PDB entry 4G4S | X-ray diffraction, 2.49 A resolution | chains I and J of the 16 polymer chains in the assembly

# Chain I
Name: Proteasome component PUP1
Organism: Saccharomyces cerevisiae
Notes: EC 3.4.25.1
UniProt: P25043 (PSB7_YEAST); residues 1-232 here correspond to UniProt positions 30-261 (UniProt number = residue number + 29)
Sequence (232 residues; row label = number of the first residue in the row):
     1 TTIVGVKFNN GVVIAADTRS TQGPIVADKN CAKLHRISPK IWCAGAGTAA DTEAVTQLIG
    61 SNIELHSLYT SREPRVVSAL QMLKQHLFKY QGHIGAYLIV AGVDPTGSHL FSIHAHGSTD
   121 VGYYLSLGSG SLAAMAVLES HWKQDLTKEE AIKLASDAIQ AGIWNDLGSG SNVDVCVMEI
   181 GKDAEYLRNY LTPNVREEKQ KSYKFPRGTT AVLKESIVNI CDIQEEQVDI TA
Unresolved in the structure: 221-232
Curated features (UniProtKB/Swiss-Prot):
  - active site: T1 (Nucleophile)
Ion coordination: Mg2+: I163, D166, S169

# Chain J
Name: Proteasome component PUP3
Organism: Saccharomyces cerevisiae
Notes: EC 3.4.25.1
UniProt: P25451 (PSB3_YEAST); residue numbers follow UniProt; this construct covers 1-205
Sequence (205 residues; row label = number of the first residue in the row):
     1 MSDPSSINGG IVVAMTGKDC VAIACDLRLG SQSLGVSNKF EKIFHYGHVF LGITGLATDV
    61 TTLNEMFRYK TNLYKLKEER AIEPETFTQL VSSSLYERRF GPYFVGPVVA GINSKSGKPF
   121 IAGFDLIGCI DEAKDFIVSG TASDQLFGMC ESLYEPNLEP EDLFETISQA LLNAADRDAL
   181 SGWGAVVYII KKDEVVKRYL KMRQD
Unresolved in the structure: 1-2
Curated features (UniProtKB/Swiss-Prot):
  - modified residue: S31 (Phosphoserine)
  - cross-link: K70 (Glycyl lysine isopeptide (Lys-Gly) (interchain with G-Cter in ubiquitin))
Ion coordination: Mg2+ site 1: G140, S143; Mg2+ site 2: A175, D178, S181

# How chain I and chain J interact
Contacting residue pairs - 62 pairs, chain I then chain J:
  I25(I) - D144(J)
  I25(I) - F147(J)  hydrophobic
  V26(I) - F147(J)
  A27(I) - D131(J)
  A27(I) - F147(J)  hydrophobic
  D28(I) - D131(J)
  D28(I) - E132(J)
  D28(I) - A133(J)
  K29(I) - E151(J)  salt bridge
  A49(I) - C129(J)  hydrophobic
  A50(I) - Y96(J)
  A50(I) - I127(J)  hydrophobic
  A50(I) - C129(J)
  D51(I) - Y96(J)  hydrogen bond
  D51(I) - R99(J)  salt bridge
  A54(I) - Y96(J)
  H93(I) - R99(J)
  H93(I) - F100(J)
  R196(I) - E151(J)  salt bridge
  K199(I) - E151(J)  hydrogen bond (side chain-backbone)
  K199(I) - S152(J)  hydrogen bond (side chain-backbone)
  K199(I) - Y154(J)  hydrogen bond (side chain-backbone)
  S202(I) - E155(J)  hydrogen bond
  Y203(I) - S152(J)
  Y203(I) - L153(J)  hydrophobic
  K204(I) - E155(J)
  K204(I) - L158(J)
  K204(I) - D162(J)  salt bridge
  F205(I) - L153(J)  hydrophobic
  F205(I) - E165(J)
  F205(I) - Q169(J)
  R207(I) - E161(J)  salt bridge
  R207(I) - D162(J)  salt bridge
  R207(I) - E165(J)
  G208(I) - E165(J)  hydrogen bond (backbone-side chain)
  T209(I) - E165(J)
  T210(I) - E165(J)  hydrogen bond
  T210(I) - S168(J)
  T210(I) - Q169(J)  hydrogen bond
  T210(I) - L200(J)
  A211(I) - L200(J)
  A211(I) - K201(J)  hydrogen bond (backbone-backbone)
  V212(I) - F164(J)  hydrophobic
  V212(I) - Y199(J)
  L213(I) - Y199(J)  hydrogen bond (backbone-backbone)
  L213(I) - L200(J)
  L213(I) - K201(J)
  K214(I) - R198(J)
  K214(I) - Y199(J)  hydrogen bond (backbone-backbone)
  E215(I) - V196(J)
  E215(I) - K197(J)
  E215(I) - R198(J)  salt bridge
  S216(I) - V196(J)
  S216(I) - K197(J)  hydrogen bond (backbone-backbone)
  I217(I) - E194(J)
  I217(I) - V195(J)
  I217(I) - V196(J)  hydrophobic
  V218(I) - V195(J)  hydrogen bond (backbone-backbone)
  V218(I) - K197(J)
  I220(I) - G47(J)
  I220(I) - H48(J)
  I220(I) - V195(J)  hydrophobic
Interface residues without a listed pair, chain I (35 interface residues in all): Q22, A32, T48, Y90, I94, P206
Interface residues without a listed pair, chain J (39 interface residues in all): H45, F50, D125, E159, T166, L172, Y188

# Summary
35 residues of chain I and 39 residues of chain J are in contact; the contacts include 13 hydrogen bonds and 7
salt bridges. Among the polar pairs are K29(I)-E151(J), D51(I)-R99(J) and R196(I)-E151(J). Curated annotation
(UniProt) lists active-site residue T1(I) on chain I.
Chain I is Proteasome component PUP1 and chain J is Proteasome component PUP3, both from Saccharomyces
cerevisiae; the structure, Structure of Proteasome-Pba1-Pba2 Complex, was determined by X-ray diffraction.
